7S1W - chains Z and 3 of the 60 polymer chains in the assembly; structure by electron microscopy, 3.09 A resolution.

== Chain Z (and 3) ==
Molecule: Capsid protein VP1
From: Adeno-associated virus
Notes: chain 3 of this document is another copy of the same molecule, construct and numbering; everything in this record applies to it too
Reference sequence: Q6JC62 (Q6JC62_9VIRU); numbering as in UniProt (aligned over 219-738)
Chain sequence (520 residues; each row starts with the number of its first residue):
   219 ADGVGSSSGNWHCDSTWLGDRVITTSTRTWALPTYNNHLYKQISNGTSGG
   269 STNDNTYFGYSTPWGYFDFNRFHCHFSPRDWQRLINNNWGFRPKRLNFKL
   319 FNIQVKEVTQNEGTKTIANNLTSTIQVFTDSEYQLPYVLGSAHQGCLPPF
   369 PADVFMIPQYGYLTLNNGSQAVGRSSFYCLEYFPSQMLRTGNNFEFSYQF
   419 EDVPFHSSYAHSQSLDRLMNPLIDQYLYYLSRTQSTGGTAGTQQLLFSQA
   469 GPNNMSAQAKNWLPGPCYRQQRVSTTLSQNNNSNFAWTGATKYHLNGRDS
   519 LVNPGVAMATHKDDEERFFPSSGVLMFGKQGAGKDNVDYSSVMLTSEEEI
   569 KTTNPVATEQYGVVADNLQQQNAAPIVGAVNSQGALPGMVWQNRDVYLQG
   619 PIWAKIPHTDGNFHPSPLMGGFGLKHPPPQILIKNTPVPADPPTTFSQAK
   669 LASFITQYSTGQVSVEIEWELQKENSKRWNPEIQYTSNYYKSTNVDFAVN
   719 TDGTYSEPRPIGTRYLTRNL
Sequence notes: variant Leu365 (Pro in Q6JC62), Leu406 (Arg in Q6JC62), Asp720 (Glu in Q6JC62)
Residues lining bound ligands:
  - beta-D-galactopyranose (GAL), molecule 1: Thr270, Asn273, Trp505
  - beta-D-galactopyranose (GAL), molecule 2: Tyr447, Asn472, Ser474, Ala475
What the authors report for this chain:
  - binding site for beta-D-galactopyranose: Asn472, Trp505
  - mutagenesis - Q589N, N590S/A592Q: unchanged binding to ADK8/9

== Interface between chain Z and chain 3 ==
Residue-residue contacts (245; chain Z residue first):
  Ile261(Z) - Pro439(3)  hydrophobic
  Asp272(Z) - Arg435(3)  hydrogen bond (backbone-side chain)
  Asp272(Z) - Ser474(3)
  Asn273(Z) - Asn471(3)
  Asn273(Z) - Asn472(3)  hydrogen bond
  Asn273(Z) - Met473(3)
  Asn273(Z) - Ser474(3)  hydrogen bond
  Thr274(Z) - Arg435(3)  hydrogen bond (backbone-side chain)
  Thr274(Z) - Met473(3)
  Tyr275(Z) - Pro470(3)
  Tyr275(Z) - Met473(3)  hydrophobic
  Ser279(Z) - Leu440(3)
  Tyr284(Z) - Asn438(3)  hydrogen bond
  Arg289(Z) - Tyr444(3)
  Glu350(Z) - Asn693(3)  hydrogen bond
  Gln352(Z) - Asn693(3)
  Gln352(Z) - Lys695(3)
  Gln352(Z) - Asn737(3)
  Leu353(Z) - Asn737(3)
  Pro354(Z) - Gln431(3)
  Pro354(Z) - Asn737(3)
  Tyr355(Z) - Leu436(3)
  Val356(Z) - Asn438(3)
  Gly358(Z) - Asn479(3)  hydrogen bond (backbone-side chain)
  Ser359(Z) - Leu436(3)
  Ser359(Z) - Met437(3)
  Ser359(Z) - Gln443(3)  hydrogen bond (backbone-side chain)
  Ala360(Z) - Gln443(3)
  Ala360(Z) - Tyr444(3)  hydrogen bond (backbone-backbone)
  Ala360(Z) - Leu445(3)  hydrophobic
  His361(Z) - Met437(3)
  His361(Z) - Asn438(3)  hydrogen bond (side chain-backbone)
  His361(Z) - Ile441(3)  hydrogen bond (side chain-backbone)
  His361(Z) - Asp442(3)
  His361(Z) - Gln443(3)
  His361(Z) - Tyr444(3)
  Gln362(Z) - Ile441(3)
  Gln362(Z) - Asp442(3)  hydrogen bond (backbone-backbone)
  Gln362(Z) - Gln443(3)
  Gln362(Z) - Tyr444(3)
  Gln362(Z) - Gln467(3)  hydrogen bond
  Gln377(Z) - Asn438(3)  hydrogen bond (backbone-side chain)
  Gln377(Z) - Leu440(3)
  Tyr378(Z) - Leu440(3)
  Gly379(Z) - Asn438(3)
  Gly379(Z) - Pro439(3)
  Gly379(Z) - Leu440(3)
  Tyr380(Z) - Pro439(3)
  Leu381(Z) - Gln431(3)  hydrogen bond (backbone-side chain)
  Leu381(Z) - Arg435(3)
  Leu381(Z) - Met437(3)  hydrophobic
  Leu381(Z) - Pro439(3)  hydrophobic
  Leu381(Z) - Met473(3)  hydrophobic
  Thr382(Z) - Ser430(3)
  Leu383(Z) - His429(3)
  Leu383(Z) - Ser430(3)  hydrogen bond (backbone-backbone)
  Leu383(Z) - Gln431(3)
  Leu383(Z) - Ser432(3)
  Leu383(Z) - Thr570(3)
  Asn384(Z) - Asp531(3)
  Asn385(Z) - Asp531(3)
  Asn385(Z) - Asp532(3)  hydrogen bond
  Gly391(Z) - Arg696(3)
  Gly391(Z) - Ile701(3)
  Arg392(Z) - Ala428(3)
  Arg392(Z) - Glu566(3)
  Arg392(Z) - Glu567(3)  salt bridge
  Arg392(Z) - Ile701(3)
  Arg392(Z) - Thr735(3)
  Ser393(Z) - Arg696(3)  hydrogen bond (backbone-side chain)
  Ser393(Z) - Asn698(3)  hydrogen bond (backbone-side chain)
  Ser394(Z) - Ser430(3)
  Ser394(Z) - Arg696(3)
  Ser394(Z) - Thr735(3)
  Phe395(Z) - Trp697(3)  hydrogen bond (backbone-backbone)
  Phe395(Z) - Asn698(3)
  Tyr396(Z) - Arg696(3)
  Tyr396(Z) - Asn737(3)  hydrogen bond
  Tyr400(Z) - Lys695(3)  hydrogen bond (backbone-side chain)
  Tyr400(Z) - Trp697(3)  hydrophobic
  Phe401(Z) - Lys695(3)
  Pro484(Z) - Pro605(3)
  Tyr486(Z) - Val581(3)
  Tyr486(Z) - Val582(3)  hydrophobic
  Tyr486(Z) - Gln601(3)
  Tyr486(Z) - Leu604(3)  hydrophobic
  Arg487(Z) - Ala583(3)  hydrogen bond (side chain-backbone)
  Arg487(Z) - Leu586(3)
  Gln488(Z) - Ala583(3)
  Gln489(Z) - Ala583(3)
  Gln489(Z) - Asn585(3)
  Gln489(Z) - Gln587(3)
  Gln489(Z) - Pro593(3)
  Arg490(Z) - Leu586(3)
  Arg490(Z) - Gln587(3)  hydrogen bond (backbone-side chain)
  Val491(Z) - Leu463(3)  hydrophobic
  Val491(Z) - Gln587(3)
  Leu495(Z) - Gln461(3)  hydrogen bond (backbone-side chain)
  Leu495(Z) - Gln462(3)
  Leu495(Z) - Leu463(3)  hydrophobic
  Ser496(Z) - Gln461(3)
  Ser496(Z) - Gln589(3)
  Gln497(Z) - Gln588(3)
  Gln497(Z) - Gln589(3)  hydrogen bond (backbone-backbone)
  Asn498(Z) - Gln461(3)
  Asn498(Z) - Leu463(3)
  Asn498(Z) - Gln587(3)  hydrogen bond
  Asn498(Z) - Gln589(3)
  Asn499(Z) - Gln461(3)
  Asn499(Z) - Gln588(3)
  Asn499(Z) - Gln589(3)
  Asn499(Z) - Ala591(3)  hydrogen bond (side chain-backbone)
  Asn499(Z) - Ala592(3)
  Asn499(Z) - Pro593(3)
  Asn500(Z) - Gln452(3)  hydrogen bond
  Asn500(Z) - Gly459(3)  hydrogen bond (side chain-backbone)
  Asn500(Z) - Gln461(3)
  Ser501(Z) - Gln452(3)
  Asn502(Z) - Arg450(3)
  Asn502(Z) - Thr451(3)  hydrogen bond (side chain-backbone)
  Asn502(Z) - Gln452(3)  hydrogen bond (backbone-side chain)
  Phe503(Z) - Thr451(3)
  Phe503(Z) - Gln587(3)
  Phe503(Z) - Pro593(3)  hydrophobic
  Ala504(Z) - Leu448(3)
  Ala504(Z) - Ser449(3)
  Ala504(Z) - Thr451(3)
  Trp505(Z) - Ser474(3)
  Gly507(Z) - Val595(3)
  Ala508(Z) - Val595(3)
  Thr509(Z) - Val581(3)
  Lys510(Z) - Gly580(3)
  Lys510(Z) - Val581(3)  hydrogen bond (backbone-backbone)
  Tyr511(Z) - Asp434(3)
  Tyr511(Z) - Lys478(3)
  Tyr511(Z) - Pro482(3)  hydrophobic
  Tyr511(Z) - Tyr579(3)
  Tyr511(Z) - Gly580(3)
  His512(Z) - Glu577(3)  salt bridge
  His512(Z) - Gln578(3)
  His512(Z) - Tyr579(3)  hydrogen bond (backbone-backbone)
  His512(Z) - Gly580(3)
  Leu513(Z) - Lys569(3)
  Leu513(Z) - Thr570(3)
  Leu513(Z) - Asn572(3)
  Asn514(Z) - Lys530(3)
  Asn514(Z) - Asp531(3)  hydrogen bond (side chain-backbone)
  Asn514(Z) - Lys569(3)
  Gly515(Z) - Lys530(3)
  Arg516(Z) - Ser432(3)  hydrogen bond
  Arg516(Z) - Asp434(3)  salt bridge
  Arg516(Z) - Arg435(3)
  Asp517(Z) - Ser474(3)
  Ser518(Z) - Ser474(3)
  Ser518(Z) - Lys478(3)  hydrogen bond
  Leu519(Z) - Ser474(3)  hydrogen bond (backbone-backbone)
  Asn521(Z) - Ala477(3)
  Asn521(Z) - Lys478(3)  hydrogen bond (backbone-backbone)
  Val524(Z) - Leu604(3)  hydrophobic
  Phe537(Z) - Leu463(3)  hydrophobic
  Met544(Z) - Leu445(3)
  Met544(Z) - Tyr446(3)  hydrogen bond (backbone-backbone)
  Met544(Z) - Tyr447(3)  hydrophobic
  Met544(Z) - Phe465(3)  hydrophobic
  Phe545(Z) - Tyr444(3)  hydrophobic
  Phe545(Z) - Leu445(3)  hydrophobic
  Phe545(Z) - Tyr446(3)
  Gly546(Z) - Tyr446(3)
  Ala550(Z) - Tyr446(3)  hydrogen bond (backbone-side chain)
  Gly551(Z) - Tyr446(3)  hydrogen bond (backbone-side chain)
  Lys552(Z) - Asp442(3)  salt bridge
  Lys552(Z) - Ser466(3)
  Lys552(Z) - Gln467(3)  hydrogen bond (backbone-backbone)
  Asp553(Z) - Phe465(3)
  Asp553(Z) - Ser466(3)
  Asn554(Z) - Ser449(3)  hydrogen bond
  Asn554(Z) - Leu464(3)
  Asn554(Z) - Phe465(3)  hydrogen bond (backbone-backbone)
  Asn554(Z) - Ser466(3)  hydrogen bond (backbone-side chain)
  Val555(Z) - Tyr446(3)  hydrophobic
  Val555(Z) - Leu464(3)
  Val555(Z) - Phe465(3)  hydrogen bond (backbone-backbone)
  Asp556(Z) - Gln462(3)  hydrogen bond
  Asp556(Z) - Leu463(3)
  Tyr557(Z) - Leu463(3)  hydrogen bond (backbone-backbone)
  Tyr557(Z) - Phe465(3)  hydrophobic
  Val560(Z) - Tyr446(3)  hydrophobic
  Val560(Z) - Phe465(3)  hydrophobic
  Thr576(Z) - Leu586(3)
  Asn599(Z) - Ala583(3)  hydrogen bond (side chain-backbone)
  Asn599(Z) - Asp584(3)  hydrogen bond
  Ser600(Z) - Gln601(3)  hydrogen bond
  Gly602(Z) - Gln601(3)
  Gly602(Z) - Ala603(3)
  Gly602(Z) - Leu604(3)
  Ala603(Z) - Ala603(3)  hydrogen bond (backbone-backbone)
  Trp609(Z) - Pro605(3)
  Gln617(Z) - Tyr444(3)
  Gly618(Z) - Tyr444(3)
  Pro619(Z) - Tyr444(3)
  Ala622(Z) - Asn479(3)
  Lys623(Z) - Trp480(3)  hydrogen bond (backbone-side chain)
  Ile624(Z) - Trp480(3)  hydrophobic
  Pro625(Z) - Trp480(3)
  Pro625(Z) - Leu738(3)  hydrophobic
  His626(Z) - Tyr427(3)  hydrogen bond
  His626(Z) - His429(3)
  His626(Z) - Arg736(3)
  His626(Z) - Leu738(3)  hydrogen bond (backbone-backbone)
  Thr627(Z) - His429(3)
  Thr627(Z) - Val608(3)
  Thr627(Z) - Trp609(3)
  Thr627(Z) - Gln610(3)
  Asp628(Z) - Ser425(3)  hydrogen bond
  Asp628(Z) - Trp609(3)
  Asp628(Z) - Gln610(3)
  Asp628(Z) - Asn611(3)  hydrogen bond (side chain-backbone)
  Asp628(Z) - His632(3)
  Asp628(Z) - Arg732(3)  salt bridge
  Gly629(Z) - Val608(3)
  Gly629(Z) - Trp609(3)  hydrogen bond (backbone-backbone)
  Gly629(Z) - His632(3)
  Asn630(Z) - Met607(3)
  Asn630(Z) - Val608(3)
  Asn630(Z) - Trp609(3)
  Phe631(Z) - Ala603(3)  hydrophobic
  Phe631(Z) - Leu604(3)
  Phe631(Z) - Pro605(3)
  Phe631(Z) - Gly606(3)  hydrogen bond (backbone-backbone)
  Phe631(Z) - Met607(3)  hydrogen bond (backbone-backbone)
  Phe631(Z) - Trp609(3)
  Phe631(Z) - Phe631(3)  hydrophobic
  His632(Z) - Pro605(3)
  His632(Z) - Gly606(3)  hydrogen bond (backbone-backbone)
  Pro633(Z) - Trp480(3)
  Ser634(Z) - Trp480(3)
  Ser634(Z) - Gly606(3)
  Pro635(Z) - Asn479(3)
  Pro635(Z) - Trp480(3)
  Leu636(Z) - Asn479(3)  hydrogen bond (backbone-backbone)
  Leu636(Z) - Leu481(3)  hydrophobic
  Leu636(Z) - Pro605(3)
  Met637(Z) - Ala477(3)
  Met637(Z) - Lys478(3)
  Met637(Z) - Asn479(3)
Also at the interface, not in a pair above, chain Z (119 interface residues in all): Tyr278, Tyr351, Pro376, Cys397, Ser492, Thr506, Pro522, Ser539, Leu543, Leu562, Glu577, Gln601
Also at the interface, not in a pair above, chain 3 (103 interface residues in all): Leu433, Thr460, Ala475, Gln476, Thr571, Pro573, Val574, Ile594, Val598, Gly602

== Overview ==
Chain Z and chain 3 form an interface of 119 and 103 residues respectively, with 63 hydrogen bonds and 5 salt
bridges. Polar pairs include Arg392(Z)-Glu567(3), His512(Z)-Glu577(3) and Arg516(Z)-Asp434(3). Ligands of
chain Z: beta-D-galactopyranose. The paper reports a binding site for beta-D-galactopyranose at Asn472(Z) and
Trp505(Z); Q589N and N590S/A592Q of chain Z leave binding to ADK8/9 unchanged.
Chain Z and chain 3 are both Capsid protein VP1 (Adeno-associated virus); the structure, The AAVrh.10-glycan
complex, was determined by electron microscopy together with 7RL1 from the same study.
